PDB entry 6RDK | electron microscopy, 3.70 A resolution | chains 1 and 6 of the 31 polymer chains in the assembly

== Chain 1 ==
Molecule: ATP synthase associated protein ASA1
Source organism: Polytomella sp. Pringsheim 198.80
Reference sequence: Q85JD5 (Q85JD5_9CHLO); residue numbers follow UniProt; this construct covers 1-618
Amino-acid sequence (618 residues; numbered 1 to 618; the number before each row is that of its first residue):
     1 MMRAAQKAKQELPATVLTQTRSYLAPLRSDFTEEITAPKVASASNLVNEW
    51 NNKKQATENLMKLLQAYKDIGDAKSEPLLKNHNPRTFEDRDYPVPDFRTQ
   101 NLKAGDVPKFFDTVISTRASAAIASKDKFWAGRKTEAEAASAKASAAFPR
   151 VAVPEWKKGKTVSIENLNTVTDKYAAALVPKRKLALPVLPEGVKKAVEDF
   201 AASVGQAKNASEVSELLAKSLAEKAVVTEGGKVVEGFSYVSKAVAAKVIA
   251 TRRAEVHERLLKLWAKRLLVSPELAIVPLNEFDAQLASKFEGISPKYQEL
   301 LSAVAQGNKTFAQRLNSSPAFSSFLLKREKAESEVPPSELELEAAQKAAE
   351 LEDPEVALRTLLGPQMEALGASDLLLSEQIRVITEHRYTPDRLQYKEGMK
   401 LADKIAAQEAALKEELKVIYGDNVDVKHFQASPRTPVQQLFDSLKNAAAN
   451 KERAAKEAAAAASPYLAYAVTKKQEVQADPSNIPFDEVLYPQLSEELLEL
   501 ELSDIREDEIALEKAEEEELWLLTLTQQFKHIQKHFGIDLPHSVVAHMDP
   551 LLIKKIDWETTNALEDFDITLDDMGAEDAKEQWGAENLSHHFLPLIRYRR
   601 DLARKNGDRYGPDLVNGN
Disordered / not traced: 1-22, 618

== Chain 6 ==
Molecule: Mitochondrial ATP synthase subunit ASA6
Source organism: Polytomella sp. Pringsheim 198.80
Reference sequence: D7P897 (D7P897_9CHLO); numbering as in UniProt (aligned over 1-151)
Amino-acid sequence (151 residues; row label = number of the first residue in the row):
     1 MMLRTLTRSSAVAGQAVRLFKTSAAAAEGNSVAGIIKSVNETSGANLLSS
    51 LKTIKAQAAPIYPAAASSTGYSTQAKIALFGALSWILYRADGQSKAHEWI
   101 VDLNLNVLQAAWLISFSSLIPFRAVYFAFRGMAPATASTLNGLKTFSSIS
   151 L
Disordered / not traced: 1-27

== Chain 1 / chain 6 interface ==
Residue-residue contacts (71):
  E258(1) with G44(6), hydrogen bond (side chain-backbone)
  L261(1) with L47(6), hydrophobic
  K262(1) with V39(6); N40(6), hydrogen bond (side chain-backbone); T42(6), hydrogen bond (side chain-backbone)
  L263(1) with L151(6)
  W264(1) with L151(6), hydrophobic
  K266(1) with I36(6); V39(6); N40(6), hydrogen bond
  R267(1) with S150(6), hydrogen bond (side chain-backbone)
  L269(1) with L51(6); I54(6), hydrophobic; K55(6)
  V270(1) with V32(6), hydrophobic
  E273(1) with T145(6), hydrogen bond
  L274(1) with I149(6), hydrophobic
  F282(1) with F146(6), hydrophobic; I149(6), hydrophobic; L151(6), hydrophobic
  Q285(1) with F146(6)
  L286(1) with F146(6), hydrophobic
  F290(1) with K144(6); F146(6); S147(6)
  Q298(1) with K144(6), hydrogen bond (side chain-backbone); F146(6)
  L301(1) with T145(6); F146(6), hydrophobic
  L315(1) with F127(6), hydrophobic; R130(6)
  A320(1) with Y126(6)
  F321(1) with Y126(6), hydrophobic; F127(6), hydrophobic
  L325(1) with F122(6), hydrophobic
  L326(1) with F122(6); R123(6)
  E329(1) with R123(6), salt bridge
  K330(1) with R123(6)
  E334(1) with R123(6), salt bridge; F127(6)
  E352(1) with K55(6)
  D353(1) with K52(6)
  P354(1) with L51(6), hydrophobic; K52(6)
  E355(1) with L48(6)
  M366(1) with L48(6), hydrophobic
  A515(1) with L151(6)
  E519(1) with I36(6)
  L520(1) with V32(6), hydrophobic; A33(6); I36(6), hydrophobic
  L522(1) with I149(6); S150(6)
  L523(1) with V32(6), hydrophobic
  T524(1) with N30(6); V32(6)
  L525(1) with L143(6)
  T526(1) with L143(6); S148(6)
  Q527(1) with S31(6); V32(6); A58(6)
  F529(1) with G142(6); L143(6), hydrophobic
  I532(1) with L140(6), hydrophobic
  Q533(1) with L140(6), hydrogen bond (side chain-backbone)
  H535(1) with Y62(6)
  F536(1) with A135(6); L140(6), hydrophobic
  G537(1) with R130(6), hydrogen bond (backbone-side chain)
Other interface residues (no listed pair), chain 1 (61 interface residues in all): A265, P272, I293, Y297, S302, Q306, F311, S318, A331, S333, V335, L358, R359, H531, K534, H547
Other interface residues (no listed pair), chain 6 (43 interface residues in all): E28, I35, S43, S49, P60, A124, T136, T139, N141

== Summary ==
Chain 1 and chain 6 form an interface of 61 and 43 residues respectively, with 9 hydrogen bonds and 2 salt
bridges. Among the polar pairs are E329(1)-R123(6), E334(1)-R123(6) and E258(1)-G44(6).
Chain 1 is ATP synthase associated protein ASA1 and chain 6 is Mitochondrial ATP synthase subunit ASA6, both
from Polytomella sp. Pringsheim 198.80; the structure, Cryo-EM structure of Polytomella F-ATP synthase, Rotary
substate 1B, composite map, was determined by electron microscopy together with 6RD4, 6RD5, 6RD6, 6RD7, 6RD8,
6RD9 and 46 further entries from the same study.
